PDB entry 8JUL | electron microscopy, 2.92 A resolution | chains A and B

[Chain A (and B)]
Name: SID1 transmembrane family member 1
Organism: Homo sapiens
Notes: chain B of this document is another copy of the same molecule, construct and numbering; everything in this record applies to it too
UniProtKB: Q9NXL6 (SIDT1_HUMAN); residue numbers follow UniProt; this construct covers 1-827
Sequence (827 residues; row label = number of the first residue in the row):
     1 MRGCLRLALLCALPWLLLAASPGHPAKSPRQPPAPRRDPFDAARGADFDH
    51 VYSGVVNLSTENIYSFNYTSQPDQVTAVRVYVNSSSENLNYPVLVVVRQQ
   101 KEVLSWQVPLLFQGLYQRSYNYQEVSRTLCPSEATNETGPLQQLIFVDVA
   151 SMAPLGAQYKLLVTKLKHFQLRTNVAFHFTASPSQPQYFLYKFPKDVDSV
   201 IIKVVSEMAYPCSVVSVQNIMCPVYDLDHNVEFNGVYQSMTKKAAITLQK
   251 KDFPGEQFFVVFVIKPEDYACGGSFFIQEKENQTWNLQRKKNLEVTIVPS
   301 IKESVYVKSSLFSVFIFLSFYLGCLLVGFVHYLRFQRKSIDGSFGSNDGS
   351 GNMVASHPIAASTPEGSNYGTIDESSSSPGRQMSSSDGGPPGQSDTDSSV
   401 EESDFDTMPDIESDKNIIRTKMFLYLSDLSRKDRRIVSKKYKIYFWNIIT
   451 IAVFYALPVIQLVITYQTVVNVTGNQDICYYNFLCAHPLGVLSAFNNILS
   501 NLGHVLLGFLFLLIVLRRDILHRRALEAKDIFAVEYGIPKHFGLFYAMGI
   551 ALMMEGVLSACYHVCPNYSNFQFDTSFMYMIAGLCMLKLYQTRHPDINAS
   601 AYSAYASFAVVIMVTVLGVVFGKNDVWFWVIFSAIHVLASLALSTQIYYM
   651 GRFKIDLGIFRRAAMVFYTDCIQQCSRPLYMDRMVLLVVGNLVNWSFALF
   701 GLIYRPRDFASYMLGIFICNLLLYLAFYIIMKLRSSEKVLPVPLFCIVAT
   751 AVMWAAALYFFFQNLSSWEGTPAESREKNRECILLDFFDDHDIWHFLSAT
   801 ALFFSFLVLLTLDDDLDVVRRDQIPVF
Disordered / not traced: 1-42, 333-441, 530-539, 594-605, 623-625, 661-680, 706, 821-827
Cystine bridges: Cys130-Cys222, Cys212-Cys271, Cys479-Cys565, Cys485-Cys782
Bound ions: Zn2+: His563, His791, His795
Ligand contacts: 1,2-dilauroyl-sn-glycero-3-phosphate (PX2): Leu544, Met548, Ala551, Glu555, Asp574, Met578, Ile581, Ala582, Cys585, Met586, Leu714, Gly715, Ile718, Cys719, Leu722, Trp754, Leu758, Phe761, Trp794, His795, Leu802, Phe806
UniProt features mapped onto this chain:
  - glycosylation (N-linked (GlcNAc...) asparagine): Asn57, Asn67, Asn83, Asn136, Asn282, Asn471, Asn567, Asn764
From the paper describing this entry:
  - binding site for 1,2-dilauroyl-sn-glycero-3-phosphate: Glu555
  - Zn2+ coordination: His563, His791, His795
  - mutagenesis - E555Q, H795F: decreased catalytic activity
  - catalytic residues: His795

[How chain A and chain B interact]
Pairs across the interface - 98 pairs, chain A then chain B:
  Leu58(A) - Leu144(B)  hydrophobic
  Glu61(A) - Glu61(B)
  Glu61(A) - Arg98(B)  salt bridge
  Glu61(A) - Asp148(B)
  Asn90(A) - Gln100(B)  hydrogen bond (backbone-side chain)
  Asn90(A) - Lys101(B)
  Tyr91(A) - Gln100(B)
  Pro92(A) - Gln100(B)
  Pro92(A) - Lys101(B)
  Leu94(A) - Gln99(B)
  Leu94(A) - Val103(B)  hydrophobic
  Val96(A) - Val96(B)  hydrophobic
  Arg98(A) - Glu61(B)  salt bridge
  Arg98(A) - Ala150(B)
  Arg98(A) - Met152(B)
  Gln99(A) - Leu94(B)
  Gln99(A) - Met152(B)
  Gln100(A) - Asn90(B)  hydrogen bond (side chain-backbone)
  Gln100(A) - Tyr91(B)
  Gln100(A) - Pro92(B)
  Gln100(A) - Met152(B)
  Lys101(A) - Asn90(B)
  Lys101(A) - Pro92(B)
  Lys101(A) - Gln107(B)
  Val103(A) - Leu94(B)  hydrophobic
  Val103(A) - Ser105(B)
  Val103(A) - Trp106(B)
  Ser105(A) - Val103(B)
  Ser105(A) - Ser105(B)  hydrogen bond
  Trp106(A) - Val103(B)
  Gln107(A) - Lys101(B)
  Gln113(A) - Met221(B)
  Leu144(A) - Leu58(B)  hydrophobic
  Leu144(A) - Met152(B)
  Phe146(A) - Met152(B)  hydrophobic
  Asp148(A) - Glu61(B)
  Ala150(A) - Arg98(B)
  Met152(A) - Arg98(B)
  Met152(A) - Gln99(B)
  Met152(A) - Gln100(B)
  Met152(A) - Leu144(B)
  Met152(A) - Phe146(B)  hydrophobic
  Met221(A) - Gln113(B)
  Asp228(A) - Phe233(B)
  His229(A) - His229(B)
  His229(A) - Asn230(B)
  His229(A) - Phe233(B)
  Asn230(A) - His229(B)
  Asn230(A) - Asn230(B)
  Phe233(A) - Asp228(B)
  Phe233(A) - His229(B)
  Ile443(A) - Gln591(B)
  Trp446(A) - Leu587(B)
  Asn447(A) - Leu584(B)
  Asn447(A) - Leu587(B)
  Thr450(A) - Met580(B)
  Thr450(A) - Leu587(B)
  Ile451(A) - Ile451(B)  hydrophobic
  Ile451(A) - Met580(B)
  Phe454(A) - Tyr455(B)
  Phe454(A) - Ser576(B)
  Phe454(A) - Tyr579(B)  hydrophobic
  Phe454(A) - Met580(B)  hydrophobic
  Tyr455(A) - Phe454(B)
  Tyr455(A) - Tyr455(B)  hydrophobic
  Tyr455(A) - Pro458(B)
  Pro458(A) - Tyr455(B)
  Pro458(A) - Gln572(B)  hydrogen bond (backbone-side chain)
  Pro458(A) - Phe573(B)  hydrophobic
  Pro458(A) - Ser576(B)
  Gln461(A) - Gln572(B)
  Leu462(A) - Leu462(B)  hydrophobic
  Leu462(A) - Tyr466(B)
  Leu462(A) - Ser569(B)
  Leu462(A) - Gln572(B)
  Thr465(A) - Tyr568(B)
  Thr465(A) - Ser569(B)
  Tyr466(A) - Leu462(B)
  Tyr466(A) - Tyr466(B)  hydrogen bond
  Tyr568(A) - Thr465(B)
  Ser569(A) - Leu462(B)
  Ser569(A) - Thr465(B)
  Gln572(A) - Pro458(B)  hydrogen bond (side chain-backbone)
  Gln572(A) - Gln461(B)
  Gln572(A) - Leu462(B)
  Phe573(A) - Pro458(B)  hydrophobic
  Phe573(A) - Phe573(B)  hydrophobic
  Ser576(A) - Phe454(B)
  Ser576(A) - Pro458(B)
  Tyr579(A) - Phe454(B)  hydrophobic
  Met580(A) - Thr450(B)
  Met580(A) - Ile451(B)
  Met580(A) - Phe454(B)  hydrophobic
  Leu584(A) - Asn447(B)
  Leu587(A) - Trp446(B)
  Leu587(A) - Asn447(B)
  Leu587(A) - Thr450(B)
  Gln591(A) - Ile443(B)
Interface residues without a listed pair, chain A (57 interface residues in all): Glu102, Tyr225, Leu457, Phe571, Gly583, Ile612, Thr615, Val616, Val619
Interface residues without a listed pair, chain B (57 interface residues in all): Glu102, Tyr225, Leu457, Phe571, Gly583, Ile612, Thr615, Val616, Val619

[Summary]
Chain A and chain B each contribute 57 residues to their interface, with 6 hydrogen bonds and 2 salt bridges.
Polar pairs include Glu61(A)-Arg98(B), Asn90(A)-Gln100(B) and Ser105(A)-Ser105(B). Chain A binds
1,2-dilauroyl-sn-glycero-3-phosphate. His563(A), His791(A) and His795(A) form the Zn2+ site. The paper reports
the catalytic residue His795(A); E555Q and H795F of chain A reduce catalytic activity.
Both chains are SID1 transmembrane family member 1 (Homo sapiens). Entry 8JUL (Cryo-EM structure of SIDT1 in
complex with phosphatidic acid) was determined by electron microscopy together with 8JUN from the same study.
